Entry 1EB1 (X-ray diffraction, 1.80 A resolution); this record covers chains A and H of the 4 polymer chains in the assembly.

== Chain A ==
Molecule: Peptide inhibitor
Chain sequence (10 residues; numbered 10 to 19; the number before each row is that of its first residue):
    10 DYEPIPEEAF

== Chain H ==
Molecule: Thrombin heavy chain
Source organism: Homo sapiens
Reference sequence: P00734 (THRB_HUMAN); the construct lacks a stretch of the UniProt sequence and is renumbered around it, so the offset changes along the chain: 16-36 = UniProt 364-384; 37-60 = UniProt 386-409; 61-77 = UniProt 419-435; 78-97 = UniProt 437-456; 7 more segments
Chain sequence (257 residues; numbered 16 to 245 plus 28 insertion-coded residues; 1 number in that range is skipped by the numbering (no residue carries it; nothing is unmodelled there); the number before each row is that of its first residue; a row labelled like 60A-60I holds insertion residues (60A, then the next letters in order)):
    16 IVEGSDAEIG MSPWQVMLFR K
   36A S
    37 PQELLCGASL ISDRWVLTAA HCLL
60A-60I YPPWDKNFT
    61 ENDLLVRIGK HSRTRYE
   77A R
    78 NIEKISMLEK IYIHPRYNWR
   97A E
    98 NLDRDIALMK LKKPVAFSDY IHPVCLPDRE TA
129A-129C ASL
   130 LQAGYKGRVT GWGNLKETWT
149A-149E ANVGK
   150 GQPSVLQVVN LPIVERPVCK DSTRIRITDN MFCAG
  184A Y
   185 KP
186A-186D DEGK
   187 RGDACEGDSG GPFVMKSP
204A-204B FN
   205 NRWYQMGIVS WGE
   219 GCD
  221A R
   222 DGKYGFYTHV FRLKKWIQKV IDQF
Disulfides: Cys42-Cys58, Cys168-Cys182, Cys191-Cys220
UniProt features mapped onto this chain:
  - region: Ala183 to Val200 (High affinity receptor-binding region which is also known as the TP508 peptide)
  - active site (Charge relay system): His57, Asp102, Ser195
  - glycosylation: Asn60G (N-linked (GlcNAc...) (complex) asparagine)

== Chain A / chain H interface ==
Residue-residue contacts - 20 pairs, chain A then chain H:
  Asp10(A) with Arg73(H), salt bridge; Thr74(H)
  Tyr11(A) with Phe34(H), hydrophobic; Gln38(H); Leu40(H); Arg73(H), hydrogen bond; Thr74(H)
  Glu12(A) with Thr74(H), hydrogen bond (backbone-backbone); Arg75(H); Tyr76(H), hydrogen bond (side chain-backbone)
  Pro13(A) with Gln38(H)
  Ile14(A) with Phe34(H), hydrophobic; Gln38(H); Leu65(H), hydrophobic; Arg67(H); Ile82(H), hydrophobic
  Pro15(A) with Tyr76(H)
  Ala18(A) with Tyr76(H); Ile82(H)
  Phe19(A) with Leu65(H), hydrophobic
Other interface residues (no listed pair), chain H (12 interface residues in all): Glu39, Gln151

== Overview ==
Chain A and chain H form an interface of 8 and 12 residues respectively, with 3 hydrogen bonds and 1 salt
bridge. Polar pairs include Asp10(A)-Arg73(H), Tyr11(A)-Arg73(H) and Glu12(A)-Tyr76(H). Curated annotation
(UniProt) lists 3 active-site residues on chain H.
Here chain A is Peptide inhibitor and chain H is Thrombin heavy chain (Homo sapiens). Entry 1EB1 (Complex
structure of human thrombin with N-methyl-arginine inhibitor) was determined by X-ray diffraction.
